Entry 3WIH (X-ray diffraction, 1.70 A resolution); this record covers chains L and H of the 3 polymer chains in the assembly.

Chain L:
Protein: anti-human ROBO1 antibody B2212A Fab light chain
From: Mus musculus
Notes: antibody fragment or engineered binder
Sequence (213 residues; row label = number of the first residue in the row):
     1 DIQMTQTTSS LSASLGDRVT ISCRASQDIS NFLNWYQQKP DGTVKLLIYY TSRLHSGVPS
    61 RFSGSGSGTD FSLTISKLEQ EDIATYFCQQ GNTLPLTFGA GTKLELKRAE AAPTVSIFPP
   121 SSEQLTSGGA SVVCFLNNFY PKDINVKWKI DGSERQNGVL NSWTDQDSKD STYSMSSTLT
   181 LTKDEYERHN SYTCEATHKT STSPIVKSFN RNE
Disulfides: Cys-23/Cys-88, Cys-134/Cys-194

Chain H:
Protein: anti-human ROBO1 antibody B2212A Fab heavy chain
From: Mus musculus
Notes: antibody fragment or engineered binder
Sequence (219 residues; each row starts with the number of its first residue):
     1 EVQLQQSGPE LVKPGASVKI SCKASGYTFT DYYMNWVKLS HGKSLEWIGD IVPNNGDTTY
    61 NQNFRGKATL TVDKSSSTAY MELRSLTSED SAVYYCARFS NYVYPFDYWG QGTTLTVSSA
   121 KTTAPSVYPL APVCGDTTGS SVTLGCLVKG YFPEPVTLTW NSGSLSSGVH TFPAILQSDL
   181 YTLSSSVTVT SSTWPSQSIT CNVAHPASST KVDKKIEPR
Disulfides: Cys-22/Cys-96, Cys-146/Cys-201

How chain L and chain H interact:
Contacting residue pairs (78; chain L residue first):
  Phe-32(L) / Val-103(H)
  Asn-34(L) / Pro-105(H)
  Tyr-36(L) / Pro-105(H)
  Tyr-36(L) / Phe-106(H)  hydrogen bond (side chain-backbone)
  Tyr-36(L) / Trp-109(H)
  Gln-38(L) / Leu-39(H)
  Gln-38(L) / Tyr-95(H)  hydrogen bond
  Gly-42(L) / Tyr-95(H)  hydrogen bond (backbone-side chain)
  Val-44(L) / Tyr-95(H)  hydrophobic
  Val-44(L) / Trp-109(H)  hydrophobic
  Leu-46(L) / Pro-105(H)  hydrophobic
  Leu-46(L) / Phe-106(H)
  Tyr-49(L) / Pro-105(H)  hydrophobic
  Tyr-50(L) / Val-103(H)  hydrogen bond (side chain-backbone)
  Tyr-50(L) / Tyr-104(H)
  Tyr-50(L) / Pro-105(H)
  Phe-87(L) / Ser-44(H)
  Phe-87(L) / Leu-45(H)  hydrophobic
  Gln-89(L) / Phe-106(H)
  Gly-91(L) / Tyr-102(H)
  Gly-91(L) / Val-103(H)
  Leu-94(L) / Tyr-102(H)  hydrophobic
  Pro-95(L) / Trp-47(H)  hydrophobic
  Pro-95(L) / Asn-61(H)
  Leu-96(L) / Trp-47(H)
  Leu-96(L) / Phe-99(H)  hydrophobic
  Leu-96(L) / Tyr-102(H)
  Leu-96(L) / Phe-106(H)  hydrophobic
  Phe-98(L) / Leu-45(H)
  Phe-98(L) / Phe-106(H)  hydrophobic
  Gly-99(L) / Ser-44(H)
  Ala-100(L) / Ser-44(H)  hydrogen bond (backbone-side chain)
  Ser-116(L) / Thr-143(H)
  Ile-117(L) / Val-133(H)
  Phe-118(L) / Leu-130(H)
  Phe-118(L) / Ala-131(H)
  Phe-118(L) / Thr-143(H)
  Pro-119(L) / Val-133(H)
  Pro-119(L) / Arg-219(H)  hydrogen bond (backbone-side chain)
  Pro-120(L) / Arg-219(H)  hydrogen bond (backbone-side chain)
  Ser-121(L) / Tyr-128(H)
  Ser-121(L) / Pro-129(H)
  Glu-123(L) / Tyr-128(H)
  Glu-123(L) / Pro-129(H)
  Glu-123(L) / Lys-214(H)  salt bridge
  Gln-124(L) / Tyr-128(H)
  Gln-124(L) / Lys-149(H)
  Ser-127(L) / Tyr-128(H)
  Ser-131(L) / Leu-147(H)
  Phe-135(L) / Gly-145(H)
  Phe-135(L) / Phe-172(H)  hydrophobic
  Phe-135(L) / Ser-184(H)
  Phe-135(L) / Ser-185(H)
  Phe-135(L) / Ser-186(H)
  Asn-137(L) / His-170(H)
  Asn-137(L) / Phe-172(H)
  Asn-137(L) / Ser-186(H)  hydrogen bond
  Asn-138(L) / His-170(H)  hydrogen bond
  Leu-160(L) / Ile-175(H)  hydrophobic
  Asn-161(L) / Ile-175(H)
  Ser-162(L) / Phe-172(H)
  Ser-162(L) / Pro-173(H)  hydrogen bond (side chain-backbone)
  Ser-162(L) / Ile-175(H)
  Trp-163(L) / Pro-173(H)
  Thr-164(L) / Thr-171(H)
  Thr-164(L) / Phe-172(H)
  Thr-164(L) / Pro-173(H)
  Asp-167(L) / His-170(H)
  Lys-169(L) / Ser-167(H)
  Ser-174(L) / His-170(H)  hydrogen bond
  Ser-174(L) / Phe-172(H)
  Met-175(L) / Phe-172(H)
  Ser-176(L) / Phe-172(H)
  Ser-176(L) / Ser-184(H)  hydrogen bond
  Thr-180(L) / Gln-177(H)  hydrogen bond
  Lys-207(L) / Thr-138(H)  hydrogen bond
  Phe-209(L) / Val-133(H)  hydrophobic
  Glu-213(L) / Cys-134(H)
Also at the interface, not in a pair above, chain L (49 interface residues in all): Asp-1, Asn-92, Gly-101, Val-133
Also at the interface, not in a pair above, chain H (45 interface residues in all): Val-37, Glu-46, Thr-59, Asn-63, Asp-107, Gln-111, Pro-132, Leu-144, Thr-188

Summary:
Chain L and chain H form an interface of 49 and 45 residues respectively, with 14 hydrogen bonds and 1 salt
bridge. Polar contacts include Glu-123(L)/Lys-214(H), Tyr-36(L)/Phe-106(H) and Gln-38(L)/Tyr-95(H).
Chain L is anti-human ROBO1 antibody B2212A Fab light chain and chain H is anti-human ROBO1 antibody B2212A
Fab heavy chain, both from Mus musculus; the structure, Crystal structure of the third fibronectin domain
(Fn3) of human ROBO1 in complex with the Fab ..., was determined by X-ray diffraction (same publication as
3WII).
